7OFQ - chains B and g of the 45 polymer chains in the assembly; structure by electron microscopy, 3.08 A resolution.

[Chain B]
Name: Archaellin
Source organism: Methanocaldococcus villosus
Sequence (213 residues; numbered 13 to 225; the number before each row is that of its first residue):
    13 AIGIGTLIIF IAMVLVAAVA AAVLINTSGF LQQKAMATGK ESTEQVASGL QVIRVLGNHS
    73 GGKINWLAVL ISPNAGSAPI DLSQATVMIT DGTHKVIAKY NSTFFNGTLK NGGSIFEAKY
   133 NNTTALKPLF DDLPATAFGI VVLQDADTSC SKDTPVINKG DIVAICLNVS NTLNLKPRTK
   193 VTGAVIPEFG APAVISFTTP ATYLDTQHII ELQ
Bound ions: Ca2+: Asp157, Asp159, Ser161, Asn170, Asp173
From the paper describing this entry:
  - conformationally variable residues (domain motion): Ser60 to Gly61

[Chain g]
Name: Archaellin
Source organism: Methanocaldococcus villosus
Sequence (209 residues; numbered 13 to 221; the number before each row is that of its first residue):
    13 AIGIGTLIIF IAMVLVAAVA AAVLINTSGF LQQKAMATGK ESTEQVASGL LCSGVTGHYV
    73 KNKGIDRIVI YITPNAGSAP IDLKQCKLFL MYDGKAVSLN FSKYDTNTVG DFTNGIKDIF
   133 NTTVVKWNNA DATSFVVVAL QDDDKSLLTN AVINKGDLAG VLVNVSAAFG KHVGTRERVS
   193 GYLQPEFGAP AVIEFTTPAA FTSDVIELQ
Bound ions: Ca2+: Asp154, Asp156, Ser158, Asn166, Asp169

[How chain B and chain g interact]
Residue-residue contacts - 7 pairs, chain B then chain g:
  Met25(B) - Ala13(g)  hydrogen bond (side chain-backbone)
  Val28(B) - Ile16(g)  hydrophobic
  Ala32(B) - Gly15(g)
  Ala32(B) - Leu19(g)
  Val35(B) - Leu19(g)  hydrophobic
  Leu36(B) - Thr18(g)
  Leu36(B) - Phe22(g)  hydrophobic
Also at the interface, not in a pair above, chain B (8 interface residues in all): Ala29, Thr39, Arg190
Also at the interface, not in a pair above, chain g (7 interface residues in all): Asp155

[Summary]
Chain B and chain g form an interface of 8 and 7 residues respectively; the contacts include 1 hydrogen bond.
Its one hydrogen-bonded contact is Met25(B)-Ala13(g). The Ca2+ site is built by Asp157(B), Asp159(B),
Ser161(B), Asn170(B) and Asp173(B). The paper reports conformational variability at Ser60(B).
Here chain B is Archaellin and chain g is Archaellin, both from Methanocaldococcus villosus. Entry 7OFQ (The
archaellum of Methanocaldococcus villosus) was determined by electron microscopy.
